PDB entry 5VK6 | X-ray diffraction, 2.25 A resolution | chains A and C of the 3 polymer chains in the assembly

== Chain A ==
Protein: Antibody Heavy Chain
Source organism: Mus musculus
Notes: antibody fragment or engineered binder
Amino-acid sequence (219 residues; each row starts with the number of its first residue):
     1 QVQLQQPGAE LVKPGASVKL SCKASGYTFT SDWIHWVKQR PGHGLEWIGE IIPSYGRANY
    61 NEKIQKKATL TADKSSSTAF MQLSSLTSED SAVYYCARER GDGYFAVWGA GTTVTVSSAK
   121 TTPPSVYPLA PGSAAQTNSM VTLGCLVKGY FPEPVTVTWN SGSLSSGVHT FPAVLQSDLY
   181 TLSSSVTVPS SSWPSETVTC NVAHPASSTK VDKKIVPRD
Disulfide bonds: Cys22-Cys96

== Chain C ==
Protein: pH-gated potassium channel KcsA
Source organism: Streptomyces lividans
UniProt: P0A334 (KCSA_STRLI); residues 26-121 here = UniProt positions 26-121
Amino-acid sequence (96 residues; each row starts with the number of its first residue):
    26 WRCAGAATVL LVIVLLAGSY LAVLAERGAP GAQLITYPRA LWWSVATATT VGYGDLYPVT
    86 LWGRCVAVVV MVAGITSFGL VTAALATWFV GQCQQQ
Construct notes: conflict Cys28 (Ala in P0A334), Ala71 (Glu in P0A334), Cys90 (Leu in P0A334), Gln117 (Arg in P0A334), Cys118 (Glu in P0A334), Gln120 (Glu in P0A334), Gln121 (Arg in P0A334)
UniProt features mapped onto this chain:
  - motif: Thr75 to Asp80 (Selectivity filter)
Disulfide bonds: Cys28-Cys118
Ion coordination: K+ site 1 near Thr75 (its only coordinating residue here); K+ site 2: Thr75, Val76; K+ site 3: Val76, Gly77; K+ site 4: Gly77, Tyr78
Ligand contacts:
  - 1EM ((1S)-2-hydroxy-1-[(nonanoyloxy)methyl]ethyl myristate): Leu41, Ser44, Tyr45, Tyr62, Pro63, Arg64, Leu66, Trp67, Val70, Val84, Leu86, Arg89, Val93
  - nonan-1-ol (F09): Leu46, Leu49, Ala50, Trp87, Cys90, Val91, Val94
Reported in the primary citation:
  - conformationally variable residues (helix shift): Thr112

== Chain A / chain C interface ==
Residue-residue contacts (22):
  Thr30(A) with Tyr45(C)
  Ser31(A) with Tyr62(C)
  Trp33(A) with Arg52(C); Tyr62(C), hydrogen bond
  Glu50(A) with Arg52(C), salt bridge
  Ile52(A) with Tyr45(C); Leu49(C), hydrophobic; Tyr62(C)
  Ser54(A) with Tyr45(C), hydrogen bond
  Tyr55(A) with Tyr45(C); Leu49(C), hydrophobic
  Arg57(A) with Leu49(C), hydrogen bond (side chain-backbone); Arg52(C), hydrogen bond (side chain-backbone)
  Asn59(A) with Arg52(C); Gly53(C)
  Glu62(A) with Pro55(C)
  Glu99(A) with Arg52(C), salt bridge
  Gly101(A) with Arg52(C); Thr61(C); Tyr62(C), hydrogen bond (backbone-backbone)
  Asp102(A) with Thr61(C)
  Gly103(A) with Thr61(C)
Interface residues without a listed pair, chain A (16 interface residues in all): His35, Arg100
Interface residues without a listed pair, chain C (9 interface residues in all): Val48, Pro63

== Summary ==
The interface between chain A and chain C involves 16 residues on one side and 9 on the other, with 5 hydrogen
bonds and 2 salt bridges. Among the polar pairs are Glu50(A)-Arg52(C), Glu99(A)-Arg52(C) and
Trp33(A)-Tyr62(C). Nonan-1-ol is bound between chain A and chain C. The paper reports conformational
variability at Thr112(C).
Here chain A is Antibody Heavy Chain (Mus musculus) and chain C is pH-gated potassium channel KcsA
(Streptomyces lividans). Entry 5VK6 (Open conformation of KcsA non-inactivating E71A mutant) was determined by
X-ray diffraction (same publication as 5VKE and 5VKH).
